Entry 8JLZ (electron microscopy, 3.09 A resolution); this record covers chains B and N of the 5 polymer chains in the assembly.

Chain B:
Protein: Guanine nucleotide-binding protein G(I)/G(S)/G(T) subunit beta-1
From: Homo sapiens
UniProt: P62873 (GBB1_HUMAN); residue numbers follow UniProt; this construct covers 2-340
Amino-acid sequence (358 residues; row label = number of the first residue in the row; numbers below 1 keep their minus sign (Met-17 is residue -17)):
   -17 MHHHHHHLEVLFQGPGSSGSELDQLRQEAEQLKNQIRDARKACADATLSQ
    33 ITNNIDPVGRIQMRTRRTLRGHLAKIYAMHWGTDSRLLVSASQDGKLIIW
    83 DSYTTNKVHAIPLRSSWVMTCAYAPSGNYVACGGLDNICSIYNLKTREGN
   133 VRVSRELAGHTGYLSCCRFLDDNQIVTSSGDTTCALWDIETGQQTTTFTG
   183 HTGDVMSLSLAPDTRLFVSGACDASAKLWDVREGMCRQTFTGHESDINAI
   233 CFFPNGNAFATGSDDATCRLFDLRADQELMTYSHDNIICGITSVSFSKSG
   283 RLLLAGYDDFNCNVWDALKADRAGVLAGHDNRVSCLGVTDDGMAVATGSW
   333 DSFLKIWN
Not modelled in the structure: -17 to 2
Construct notes: initiating methionine (-17); expression tag (-16 to 1)
UniProt features mapped onto this chain:
  - modified residue: Ser2 (N-acetylserine), His266 (Phosphohistidine)
  - natural variant: Leu30 (L30F: In MRD42; uncertain significance), Arg52 (R52G: In MRD42), Gly64 (G64V: In MRD42), Asp76 (D76E: In MRD42; D76G: In MRD42), Gly77 (G77S: In MRD42), Lys78 (K78R: In MRD42), Ile80 (I80N: In MRD42; I80T: In MRD42), His91 (H91R: In MRD42; uncertain significance), Ala92 (A92T: In MRD42), Pro94 (P94S: In MRD42), Leu95 (L95P: In MRD42), Arg96 (R96L: In MRD42), 5 further natural variant entries in UniProt

Chain N:
Protein: Nb35
From: Camelus bactrianus
Amino-acid sequence (128 residues; each row starts with the number of its first residue):
     1 QVQLQESGGGLVQPGGSLRLSCAASGFTFSNYKMNWVRQAPGKGLEWVSD
    51 ISQSGASISYTGSVKGRFTISRDNAKNTLYLQMNSLKPEDTAVYYCARCP
   101 APFTRDCFDVTSTTYAYRGQGTQVTVSS
Not modelled in the structure: 128
Cystine bridges: Cys22-Cys96, Cys99-Cys107

Chain B / chain N interface:
Residue-residue contacts (11):
  Thr184(B) - Thr114(N)
  Cys204(B) - Tyr117(N)  hydrogen bond (backbone-side chain)
  Glu226(B) - Gly26(N)
  Glu226(B) - Phe27(N)
  Glu226(B) - Thr28(N)
  Glu226(B) - Tyr32(N)
  Glu226(B) - Arg98(N)  hydrogen bond (backbone-side chain)
  Ser227(B) - Pro100(N)  hydrogen bond (side chain-backbone)
  Ser227(B) - Tyr117(N)
  Asp228(B) - Tyr117(N)  hydrogen bond
  Asp246(B) - Pro102(N)
Interface residues without a listed pair, chain B (10 interface residues in all): Asp205, Ala206, His225, Ile270
Interface residues without a listed pair, chain N (12 interface residues in all): Val2, Phe103, Ala116

Summary:
10 residues of chain B face 12 of chain N across their interface; the contacts include 4 hydrogen bonds. Polar
contacts include Cys204(B)-Tyr117(N), Glu226(B)-Arg98(N) and Ser227(B)-Pro100(N).
Chain B is Guanine nucleotide-binding protein G(I)/G(S)/G(T) subunit beta-1 (Homo sapiens) and chain N is Nb35
(Camelus bactrianus); the structure, ST1936-5HT6R complex, was determined by electron microscopy.
